7EOQ - chains A and D of the 4 polymer chains in the assembly; structure by electron microscopy, 4.10 A resolution (low resolution: residue-level contacts below are approximate; hydrogen-bond / salt-bridge calls are withheld).

[Chain A]
Molecule: Glutamate receptor ionotropic, NMDA 2A
Source organism: Homo sapiens
Reference sequence: Q12879 (NMDE1_HUMAN); residue numbers follow UniProt; this construct covers 1-842
Chain sequence (853 residues; row label = number of the first residue in the row):
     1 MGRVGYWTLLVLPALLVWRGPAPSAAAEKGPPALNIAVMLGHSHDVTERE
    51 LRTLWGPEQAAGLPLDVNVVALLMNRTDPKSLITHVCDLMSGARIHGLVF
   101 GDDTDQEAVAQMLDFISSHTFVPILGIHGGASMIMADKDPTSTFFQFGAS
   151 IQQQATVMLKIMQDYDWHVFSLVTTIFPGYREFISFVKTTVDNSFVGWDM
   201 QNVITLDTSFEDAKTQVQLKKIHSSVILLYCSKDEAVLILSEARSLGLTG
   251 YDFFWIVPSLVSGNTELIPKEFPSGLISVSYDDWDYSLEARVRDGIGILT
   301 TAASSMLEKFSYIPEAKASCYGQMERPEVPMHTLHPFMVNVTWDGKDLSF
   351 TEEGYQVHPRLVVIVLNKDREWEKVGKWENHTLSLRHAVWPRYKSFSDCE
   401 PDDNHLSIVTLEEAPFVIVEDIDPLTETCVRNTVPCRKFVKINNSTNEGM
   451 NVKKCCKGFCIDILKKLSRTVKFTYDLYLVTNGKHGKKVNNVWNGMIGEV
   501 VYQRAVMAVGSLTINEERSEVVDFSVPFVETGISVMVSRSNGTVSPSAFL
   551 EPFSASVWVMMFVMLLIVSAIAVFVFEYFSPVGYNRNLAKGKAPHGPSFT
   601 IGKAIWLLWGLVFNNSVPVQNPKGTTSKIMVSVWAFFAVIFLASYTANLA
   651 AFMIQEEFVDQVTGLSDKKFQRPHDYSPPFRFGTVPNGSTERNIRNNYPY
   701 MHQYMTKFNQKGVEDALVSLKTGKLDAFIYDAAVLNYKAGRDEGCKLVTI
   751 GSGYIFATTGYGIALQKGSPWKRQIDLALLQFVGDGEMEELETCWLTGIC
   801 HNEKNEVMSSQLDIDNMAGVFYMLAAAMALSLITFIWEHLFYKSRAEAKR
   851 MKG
Not modelled in the structure: 1-33, 582-597, 656-657, 804-806, 838-853
Disulfide bonds: C87-C320, C429-C455, C436-C456
Glycans and other covalent adducts: N-acetylglucosamine (NAG) linked to N687
Construct notes: engineered mutation C794 (Leu in Q12879); expression tag (843-853)
Ligand contacts: 7RC ((2R)-4-(3-phosphonopropyl)piperazine-2-carboxylic acid): H485, S511, L512, T513, V685, G688, S689, T690, Y730, D731, Y761

[Chain D]
Molecule: Glutamate receptor ionotropic, NMDA 1
Source organism: Homo sapiens
Reference sequence: Q05586 (NMDZ1_HUMAN); residues 1-847 here = UniProt positions 1-847
Chain sequence (847 residues; row label = number of the first residue in the row):
     1 MSTMRLLTLALLFSCSVARAACDPKIVNIGAVLSTRKHEQMFREAVNQAN
    51 KRHGSWKIQLNATSVTHKPNAIQMALSVCEDLISSQVYAILVSHPPTPND
   101 HFTPTPVSYTAGFYRIPVLGLTTRMSIYSDKSIHLSFLRTVPPYSHQSSV
   151 WFEMMRVYSWNHIILLVSDDHEGRAAQKRLETLLEERESKAEKVLQFDPG
   201 TKNVTALLMEAKELEARVIILSASEDDAATVYRAAAMLNMTGSGYVWLVG
   251 EREISGNALRYAPDGILGLQLINGKNESAHISDAVGVVAQAVHELLEKEN
   301 ITDPPRGCVGNTNIWKTGPLFKRVLMSSKYADGVTGRVEFNEDGDRKFAN
   351 YSIMNLQNRKLVQVGIYNGTHVIPNDRKIIWPGGETEKPRGYQMSTRLKI
   401 VTIHQEPFVYVKPTLSDGTCKEEFTVNGDPVKKVICTGPNDTSPGSPRHT
   451 VPQCCYGFCIDLLIKLARTMNFTYEVHLVADGKFGTQERVNNSNKKEWNG
   501 MMGELLSGQADMIVAPLTINNERAQYIEFSKPFKYQGLTILVKKEIPRST
   551 LDSFMQPFQSTLWLLVGLSVHVVAVMLYLLDRFSPFGRFKVNSEEEEEDA
   601 LTLSSAMWFSWGVLLNSGIGEGAPRSFSARILGMVWAGFAMIIVASYTAN
   651 LAAFLVLDRPEERITGINDPRLRNPSDKFIYATVKQSSVDIYFRRQVCLS
   701 TMYRHMEKHNYESAAEAIQAVRDNKLHAFIWDSAVLEFEASQKCDLVTTG
   751 ELFFRSGFGIGMRKDSPWKQNVSLSILKSHENGFMEDLDKTWVRYQECDS
   801 RSNAPATLTFENMAGVFMLVAGGIVAGIFLIFIEIAYKRHKDARRKQ
Not modelled in the structure: 1-24, 585-600, 621-625, 799-808, 845-847
Disulfide bonds: C79-C308, C420-C454, C436-C455, C744-C798
Glycans and other covalent adducts: N-acetylglucosamine (NAG) linked to N276, N471, N771
Construct notes: engineered mutation C698 (Glu in Q05586)

[Interface between chain A and chain D]
Inter-chain disulfides: C794(A)-C698(D)
Residue-residue contacts - 106 pairs, chain A then chain D:
  T77(A) - T312(D)
  D78(A) - C308(D)
  D78(A) - V309(D)
  D78(A) - G310(D)
  D78(A) - N311(D)
  D78(A) - T312(D)
  P79(A) - F113(D)
  K80(A) - A75(D)
  K80(A) - L76(D)
  K80(A) - C79(D)
  K80(A) - C308(D)
  K80(A) - V309(D)
  S81(A) - V309(D)
  Q106(A) - R115(D)
  Q106(A) - I314(D)
  E107(A) - R115(D)
  E107(A) - L135(D)
  A108(A) - G112(D)
  A108(A) - F113(D)
  V109(A) - F113(D)
  Q111(A) - Y109(D)
  Q111(A) - S132(D)
  Q111(A) - I133(D)
  Q111(A) - L135(D)
  M112(A) - Y109(D)
  M112(A) - T110(D)
  M112(A) - F113(D)
  F115(A) - P106(D)
  F115(A) - Y109(D)
  M135(A) - S132(D)
  A136(A) - I133(D)
  D137(A) - I133(D)
  D137(A) - H171(D)
  P178(A) - D130(D)
  P178(A) - K131(D)
  P178(A) - S132(D)
  E182(A) - K178(D)
  D192(A) - K496(D)
  N193(A) - N494(D)
  N193(A) - K495(D)
  N193(A) - K496(D)
  S194(A) - N494(D)
  S194(A) - K496(D)
  F195(A) - R489(D)
  F195(A) - S493(D)
  F195(A) - K495(D)
  F195(A) - K496(D)
  S209(A) - R323(D)
  F210(A) - R323(D)
  Y321(A) - N70(D)
  Y321(A) - I72(D)
  G322(A) - N70(D)
  G322(A) - I72(D)
  Q323(A) - P69(D)
  Q323(A) - N70(D)
  Q323(A) - A71(D)
  I418(A) - S700(D)
  T426(A) - R489(D)
  E427(A) - R489(D)
  R431(A) - R694(D)
  R431(A) - R695(D)
  R431(A) - V697(D)
  F549(A) - I642(D)
  F549(A) - A645(D)
  G602(A) - R630(D)
  W606(A) - R630(D)
  W609(A) - M634(D)
  F613(A) - A637(D)
  N614(A) - N616(D)
  N615(A) - V613(D)
  N615(A) - L614(D)
  N615(A) - N616(D)
  N615(A) - A640(D)
  S616(A) - N616(D)
  V617(A) - G612(D)
  V617(A) - V613(D)
  V617(A) - N616(D)
  P618(A) - F609(D)
  T646(A) - T648(D)
  L649(A) - A649(D)
  A650(A) - A649(D)
  A650(A) - A652(D)
  M653(A) - A649(D)
  M653(A) - A653(D)
  C794(A) - R673(D)
  C794(A) - C698(D)  disulfide
  W795(A) - C698(D)
  G798(A) - P670(D)
  G798(A) - N674(D)
  S809(A) - F654(D)
  Q811(A) - P557(D)
  Q811(A) - F558(D)
  L812(A) - Q556(D)
  L812(A) - L562(D)
  M817(A) - Q559(D)
  M817(A) - L562(D)
  V820(A) - F639(D)
  M823(A) - V635(D)
  M823(A) - F639(D)
  A827(A) - V635(D)
  M828(A) - M576(D)
  L830(A) - I631(D)
  S831(A) - M576(D)
  T834(A) - F627(D)
  T834(A) - S628(D)
  F835(A) - F583(D)
Also at the interface, not in a pair above, chain A (72 interface residues in all): I83, T190, K457, I601, I605, L642, I654, G740, R741, E743, T793, I799, S810
Also at the interface, not in a pair above, chain D (81 interface residues in all): T105, D343, Q487, E488, L580, G618, I619, A629, G633, M641, S646, N650, V656

[Overview]
Chain A and chain D form an interface of 72 and 81 residues respectively, with 1 disulfide bond. Bound to
chain A: compound 7RC. Covalently linked N-acetylglucosamine: at N687(A). N-acetylglucosamine is covalently
linked to N276(D), N471(D) and N771(D).
Chain A is Glutamate receptor ionotropic, NMDA 2A and chain D is Glutamate receptor ionotropic, NMDA 1, both
from Homo sapiens; the structure, Structure of the human GluN1/GluN2A NMDA receptor in the glycine/CPP bound
state, was determined by electron microscopy, deposited together with 7EOR, 7EOS, 7EOT and 7EOU.
